PDB entry 3PGD | X-ray diffraction, 2.72 A resolution | chains A and C of the 3 polymer chains in the assembly

[Chain A]
Protein: HLA class II histocompatibility antigen, DR alpha chain
Organism: Homo sapiens
Reference sequence: P01903 (DRA_HUMAN); residues 1-192 here correspond to UniProt positions 26-217 (UniProt number = residue number + 25)
Sequence (193 residues; row label = number of the first residue in the row; numbering starts at 0):
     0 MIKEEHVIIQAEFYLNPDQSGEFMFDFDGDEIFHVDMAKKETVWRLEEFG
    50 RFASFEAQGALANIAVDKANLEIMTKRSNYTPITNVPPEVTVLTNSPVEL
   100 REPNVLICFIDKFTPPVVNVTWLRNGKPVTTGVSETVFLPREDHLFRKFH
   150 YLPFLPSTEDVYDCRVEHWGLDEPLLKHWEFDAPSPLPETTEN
Unresolved in the structure: 0-3, 182-192
Differences from the reference sequence: expression tag (0)
Disulfide bonds: Cys107-Cys163
UniProt features mapped onto this chain:
  - region: Glu179 to Glu191 (Connecting peptide)
  - site: Gln9 (Self- and pathogen-derived peptide antigen), Gly49 (Self-peptide antigen), Phe51 (Self- and pathogen-derived peptide antigen), Ala52 (Self-peptide antigen), Ser53 (Self- and pathogen-derived peptide antigen), Glu55 (Pathogen-derived peptide antigen), Asn62 (Self- and pathogen-derived peptide antigen), Asn69 (Pathogen-derived peptide antigen), Arg76 (Self- and pathogen-derived peptide antigen)
  - glycosylation (N-linked (GlcNAc...) asparagine): Asn78, Asn118

[Chain C]
Protein: HLA class II histocompatibility antigen gamma chain
Reference sequence: P04233 (HG2A_HUMAN); residues 106-120 here = UniProt positions 106-120
Sequence (15 residues; each row starts with the number of its first residue):
   106 KMRMATPLLMQALPM

[Chain A / chain C interface]
Residue-residue contacts - 27 pairs, chain A then chain C:
  Gln9(A) - Met109(C)
  Gln9(A) - Ala110(C)  hydrogen bond (side chain-backbone)
  Glu11(A) - Pro112(C)
  Phe22(A) - Met109(C)  hydrophobic
  Phe24(A) - Arg108(C)
  Ser53(A) - Lys106(C)
  Ser53(A) - Met107(C)  hydrogen bond (backbone-backbone)
  Phe54(A) - Met107(C)
  Phe54(A) - Met109(C)  hydrophobic
  Glu55(A) - Lys106(C)
  Gly58(A) - Met109(C)
  Ala59(A) - Met109(C)
  Asn62(A) - Met109(C)
  Asn62(A) - Ala110(C)  hydrogen bond (side chain-backbone)
  Asn62(A) - Thr111(C)
  Asn62(A) - Pro112(C)
  Val65(A) - Pro112(C)
  Val65(A) - Leu113(C)
  Val65(A) - Leu114(C)  hydrophobic
  Asp66(A) - Pro112(C)
  Asn69(A) - Leu113(C)  hydrogen bond (side chain-backbone)
  Asn69(A) - Leu114(C)
  Asn69(A) - Met115(C)  hydrogen bond (side chain-backbone)
  Ile72(A) - Met115(C)  hydrophobic
  Ile72(A) - Gln116(C)
  Met73(A) - Met115(C)  hydrophobic
  Arg76(A) - Met115(C)
Also at the interface, not in a pair above, chain A (20 interface residues in all): Phe32, Trp43, Ala52, Ala68
Also at the interface, not in a pair above, chain C (12 interface residues in all): Ala117

[Summary]
20 residues of chain A face 12 of chain C across their interface; the contacts include 5 hydrogen bonds. Polar
contacts include Gln9(A)-Ala110(C), Asn62(A)-Ala110(C) and Asn69(A)-Leu113(C).
Here chain A is HLA class II histocompatibility antigen, DR alpha chain (Homo sapiens) and chain C is HLA
class II histocompatibility antigen gamma chain. Entry 3PGD (Crystal Structure of HLA-DR1 with CLIP106-120,
canonical peptide orientation) was determined by X-ray diffraction, deposited together with 3PDO and 3PGC.
